7OJS - chains C and F of the 4 polymer chains in the assembly; structure by X-ray diffraction, 4.20 A resolution (low resolution: residue-level contacts below are approximate; hydrogen-bond / salt-bridge calls are withheld).

Chain C (and F):
Molecule: Phosphoglucosamine mutase
Organism: Bacillus subtilis (strain 168)
Notes: EC 5.4.2.10; chain F of this document is another copy of the same molecule, construct and numbering; everything in this record applies to it too
UniProtKB: O34824 (GLMM_BACSU); numbering as in UniProt (aligned over 1-369)
Chain sequence (369 residues; row label = number of the first residue in the row):
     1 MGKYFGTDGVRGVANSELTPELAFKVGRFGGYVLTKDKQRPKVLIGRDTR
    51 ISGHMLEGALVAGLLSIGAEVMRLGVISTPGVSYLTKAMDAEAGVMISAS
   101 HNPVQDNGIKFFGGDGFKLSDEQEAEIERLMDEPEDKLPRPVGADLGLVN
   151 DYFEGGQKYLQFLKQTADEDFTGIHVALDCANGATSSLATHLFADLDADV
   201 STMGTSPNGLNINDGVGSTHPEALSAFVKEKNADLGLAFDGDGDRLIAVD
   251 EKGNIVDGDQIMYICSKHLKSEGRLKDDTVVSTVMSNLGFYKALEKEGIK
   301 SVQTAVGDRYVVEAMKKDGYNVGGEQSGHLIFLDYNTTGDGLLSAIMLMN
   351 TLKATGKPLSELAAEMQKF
Unresolved in the structure: 1
Curated features (UniProtKB/Swiss-Prot):
  - active site: Ser100 (Phosphoserine intermediate)
  - binding site (Mg(2+)): Ser100, Asp240, Asp242, Asp244
  - modified residue: Ser100 (Phosphoserine)
Reported in the primary citation:
  - catalytic residues: Ser100 (citing earlier work)
  - mutagenesis - D151A/E154A, D195A: unchanged binding to Cyclic di-AMP synthase CdaA

How chain C and chain F interact:
Pairs across the interface (46):
  Val13(C) with Val142(F)
  Ala14(C) with Val142(F)
  Asn15(C) with Ser66(F); Arg140(F); Pro141(F); Leu146(F)
  Ser16(C) with Val142(F)
  Thr19(C) with Arg140(F)
  Pro20(C) with Phe24(F)
  Glu21(C) with Phe24(F); Asp136(F); Arg140(F)
  Phe24(C) with Pro20(F); Glu21(F)
  Ile51(C) with Leu146(F); Gly147(F)
  Ser52(C) with Leu146(F)
  His54(C) with Leu65(F); Val149(F)
  Met55(C) with Ala62(F); Leu65(F); Ser66(F); Leu146(F)
  Gly58(C) with Gly58(F)
  Ala59(C) with Ala62(F)
  Ala62(C) with Met55(F)
  Leu65(C) with Met55(F)
  Ser66(C) with Asn15(F)
  Arg73(C) with Arg73(F)
  Asp136(C) with Glu21(F)
  Arg140(C) with Asn15(F); Thr19(F); Pro20(F); Glu21(F)
  Pro141(C) with Asn15(F)
  Val142(C) with Val13(F); Ala14(F); Ser16(F)
  Ala144(C) with Leu210(F)
  Leu146(C) with Asn15(F); Ile51(F); Ser52(F); Met55(F)
  Gly147(C) with Ile51(F)
  Val149(C) with His54(F)
  Leu210(C) with Ala144(F)
Interface residues without a listed pair, chain C (30 interface residues in all): Arg28, Gln105, Gly143
Interface residues without a listed pair, chain F (31 interface residues in all): Arg28, Ala59, Gln105, Gly143, Leu148

Summary:
The interface between chain C and chain F involves 30 residues on one side and 31 on the other. From UniProt:
active-site residue Ser100(C) and 4 Mg2+-binding residues on chain C. The paper reports the catalytic residue
Ser100(C); D151A/E154A and D195A of chain C leave binding to Cyclic di-AMP synthase CdaA unchanged.
Chain C and chain F are both Phosphoglucosamine mutase (Bacillus subtilis (strain 168)); the structure,
Complex structure 2 of the Bacillus subtilis CdaA c-di-AMP cyclase domain (CdaACD) and the phosphoglucomutase
GlmM ..., was determined by X-ray diffraction together with 7OLH and 7OML from the same study.
